PDB entry 4M4M | X-ray diffraction, 1.50 A resolution | chains A and B

== Chain A ==
Protein: Insulin
From: Bos taurus
Notes: fragment: insulin a chain
UniProtKB: P01317 (INS_BOVIN); residues 1-21 here correspond to UniProt positions 85-105 (UniProt number = residue number + 84)
Sequence (21 residues; each row starts with the number of its first residue):
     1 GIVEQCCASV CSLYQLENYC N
Disulfides: Cys6-Cys11

== Chain B ==
Protein: Insulin
From: Bos taurus
Notes: fragment: insulin b chain
UniProtKB: P01317 (INS_BOVIN); residues 1-30 here correspond to UniProt positions 25-54 (UniProt number = residue number + 24)
Sequence (30 residues; row label = number of the first residue in the row):
     1 FVNQHLCGSH LVEALYLVCG ERGFFYTPKA
Bound ions: Ni2+ near His10 (its only coordinating residue here)

== Chain A / chain B interface ==
Cross-chain cystine bridges: Cys7(A)-Cys7(B), Cys20(A)-Cys19(B)
Pairs across the interface (35):
  Val3(A) with Leu11(B), hydrophobic; Tyr26(B), hydrophobic; Thr27(B); Pro28(B), hydrophobic
  Glu4(A) with Pro28(B); Lys29(B), hydrogen bond (side chain-backbone)
  Cys6(A) with Gln4(B); His5(B); Leu6(B), hydrogen bond (backbone-backbone); Leu11(B), hydrophobic
  Cys7(A) with His5(B), hydrogen bond (backbone-side chain); Leu6(B), hydrogen bond (backbone-backbone); Cys7(B), disulfide
  Ser9(A) with His5(B)
  Val10(A) with Gln4(B)
  Cys11(A) with Asn3(B); Gln4(B), hydrogen bond (backbone-backbone)
  Ser12(A) with Asn3(B)
  Leu13(A) with Gln4(B); Val18(B)
  Tyr14(A) with Phe1(B)
  Leu16(A) with Leu11(B), hydrophobic; Ala14(B), hydrophobic; Leu15(B)
  Glu17(A) with Val18(B)
  Tyr19(A) with Leu15(B), hydrophobic; Phe24(B); Phe25(B), hydrogen bond (backbone-backbone)
  Cys20(A) with Cys19(B), disulfide; Arg22(B); Gly23(B)
  Asn21(A) with Arg22(B), hydrogen bond (backbone-side chain); Gly23(B), hydrogen bond (backbone-backbone); Phe24(B); Phe25(B)
Also at the interface, not in a pair above, chain A (17 interface residues in all): Gly1, Ile2

== In short ==
The interface between chain A and chain B involves 17 residues on one side and 19 on the other, with 2
disulfide bonds and 8 hydrogen bonds. Among the polar pairs are Glu4(A)-Lys29(B), Cys7(A)-His5(B) and
Asn21(A)-Arg22(B).
Chain A is Insulin and chain B is Insulin, both from Bos taurus; the structure, The structure of Ni T6 bovine
insulin, was determined by X-ray diffraction together with 4M4F, 4M4H, 4M4I, 4M4J and 4M4L from the same
study.
